PDB entry 5E2Y | X-ray diffraction, 2.60 A resolution | chains A and C of the 6 polymer chains in the assembly

# Chain A (and C)
Molecule: Hemagglutinin
From: Influenza A virus (A/duck/Egypt/10185SS/2010(H5N1))
Notes: chain C of this document is another copy of the same molecule, construct and numbering; everything in this record applies to it too
UniProt: G8IPF0 (G8IPF0_9INFA); the construct lacks a stretch of the UniProt sequence, so the offset changes along the chain: 11-55 = UniProt 17-61; 56-83 = UniProt 63-90; 84-96 = UniProt 92-104; 97-125 = UniProt 106-134; 2 more segments
Chain sequence (333 residues; each row starts with the number of its first residue; a row labelled like 125A-125B holds insertion residues (125A, then the next letters in order)):
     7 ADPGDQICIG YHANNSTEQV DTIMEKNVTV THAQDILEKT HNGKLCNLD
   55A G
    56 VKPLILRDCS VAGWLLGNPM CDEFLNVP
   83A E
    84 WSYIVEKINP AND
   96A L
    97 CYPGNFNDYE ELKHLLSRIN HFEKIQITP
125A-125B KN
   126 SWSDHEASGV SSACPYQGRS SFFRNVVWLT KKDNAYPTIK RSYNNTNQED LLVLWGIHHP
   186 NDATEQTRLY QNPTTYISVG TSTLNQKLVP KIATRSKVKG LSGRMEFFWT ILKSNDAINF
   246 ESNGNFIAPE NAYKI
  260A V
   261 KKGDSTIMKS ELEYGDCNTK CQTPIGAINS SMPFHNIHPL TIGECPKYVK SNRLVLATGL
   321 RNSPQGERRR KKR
Disordered / not traced: 7, 325-333
Cystine bridges: Cys52-Cys277, Cys64-Cys76, Cys97-Cys139, Cys281-Cys305
Covalently attached groups: glycan linked to Asn169
Sequence notes: expression tag (7-10); engineered mutation Leu226 (Gln237 in G8IPF0)
Reported in the primary citation:
  - mutagenesis - Q226L: increased binding to LSTc
  - mutagenesis - Q226L: decreased binding to LSTa
  - specificity-determining residues: Leu226 (proposed by the authors, not directly observed)

# How chain A and chain C interact
Contacting residue pairs - 16 pairs, chain A then chain C:
  Ser203(A) with Ala218(C)
  Gly205(A) with Thr219(C)
  Thr206(A) with Arg220(C); Ser221(C), hydrogen bond (backbone-side chain); Arg229(C), hydrogen bond (backbone-side chain)
  Ser207(A) with Ser221(C), hydrogen bond (backbone-side chain); Val223(C); Arg229(C), hydrogen bond (backbone-side chain)
  Asn210(A) with His184(C); Lys216(C), hydrogen bond (backbone-side chain); Arg220(C), hydrogen bond
  Asp241(A) with Ser221(C), hydrogen bond
  Ala242(A) with Ser221(C)
  Asn244(A) with Thr219(C); Arg220(C); Ser221(C)
Interface residues without a listed pair, chain A (10 interface residues in all): Gln211, Lys212
Interface residues without a listed pair, chain C (9 interface residues in all): Ile217

# Summary
The interface between chain A and chain C involves 10 residues on one side and 9 on the other; the contacts
include 7 hydrogen bonds. Polar pairs include Thr206(A)-Ser221(C), Thr206(A)-Arg229(C) and
Ser207(A)-Ser221(C). From the paper: Q226L of chain A increases binding to LSTc; the specificity determinant
Leu226(A).
Chain A and chain C are both Hemagglutinin (Influenza A virus (A/duck/Egypt/10185SS/2010(H5N1))); the
structure, Crystal structure of H5 hemagglutinin Q226L mutant from the influenza virus
A/duck/Egypt/10185SS/2010 (H5N1), was determined by X-ray diffraction (same publication as 5E2Z, 5E30, 5E32,
5E34 and 5E35).
